8FNM - chains B and C of the 12 polymer chains in the assembly; structure by electron microscopy, 2.80 A resolution.

== Chain B (and C) ==
Name: Lamina-associated polypeptide 2, isoforms beta/gamma, Integrase
Organism: Homo sapiens
Notes: EC 2.7.7.-, 3.1.-.-; chain C of this document is another copy of the same molecule, construct and numbering; everything in this record applies to it too
UniProt: chimeric construct of P42167, P12497: residues -55 to -3 from P42167 (LAP2B_HUMAN) positions 48-100 (UniProt number = residue number + 103); residues 1-288 from P12497 positions 1148-1435 (UniProt number = residue number + 1147)
Sequence (364 residues; row label = number of the first residue in the row; numbers below 1 keep their minus sign (Gly-75 is residue -75)):
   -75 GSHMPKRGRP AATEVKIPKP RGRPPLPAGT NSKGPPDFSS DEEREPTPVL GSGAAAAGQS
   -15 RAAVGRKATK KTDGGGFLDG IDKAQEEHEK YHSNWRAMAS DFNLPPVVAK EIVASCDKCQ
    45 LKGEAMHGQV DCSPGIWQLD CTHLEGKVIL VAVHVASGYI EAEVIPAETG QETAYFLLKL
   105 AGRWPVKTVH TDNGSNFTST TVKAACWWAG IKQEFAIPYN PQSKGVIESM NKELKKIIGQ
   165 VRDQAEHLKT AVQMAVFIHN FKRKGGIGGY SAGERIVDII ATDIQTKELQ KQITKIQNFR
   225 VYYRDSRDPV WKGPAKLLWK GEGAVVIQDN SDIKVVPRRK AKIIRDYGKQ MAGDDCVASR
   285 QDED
Unresolved in the structure: -75 to 1, 40-56, 140-148, 229-234, 271-288 (chain C: -75 to 211, 278-288)
Differences from the reference sequence: expression tag (-75 to -56); conflict Gly-54 (Asn49 in P42167), Gln-17 (Arg86 in P42167); linker (-2 to 0); engineered mutation Ala140 (Gly1287 in P12497), Lys148 (Gln1295 in P12497)
Reported in the primary citation:
  - catalytic residues: Glu152 (citing earlier work)
  - mutagenesis - E138K: unchanged catalytic activity
  - mutagenesis - G140A (3- to 5-fold), Q148K (5- to 10-fold): decreased catalytic activity
  - mutagenesis - Q148K: decreased growth

== How chain B and chain C interact ==
Residue-residue contacts (13; chain B residue first):
  Trp19(B) - Met275(C)  hydrophobic
  Pro30(B) - Gln274(C)
  Pro30(B) - Met275(C)  hydrophobic
  Ala205(B) - Tyr271(C)
  Ile208(B) - Tyr271(C)  hydrophobic
  Gln209(B) - Tyr271(C)
  Gln209(B) - Gln274(C)
  Gln209(B) - Met275(C)
  Glu212(B) - Tyr271(C)
  Glu212(B) - Gly272(C)
  Leu213(B) - Met275(C)
  Gln216(B) - Met275(C)
  Gln216(B) - Ala276(C)
Interface residues without a listed pair, chain B (10 interface residues in all): Asp25, Trp243
Interface residues without a listed pair, chain C (7 interface residues in all): Lys215, Gly277

== In short ==
Chain B and chain C form an interface of 10 and 7 residues respectively. The paper reports the catalytic
residue Glu152(B); G140A and Q148K of chain B reduce catalytic activity.
Chain B and chain C are both Lamina-associated polypeptide 2, isoforms beta/gamma, Integrase (Homo sapiens);
the structure, Structure of G140A/Q148K HIV-1 intasome with Dolutegravir bound, was determined by electron
microscopy (same publication as 8FND, 8FNG, 8FNH, 8FNJ, 8FNL, 8FNO, 8FNP and 8FNQ).
